PDB entry 8DEJ | electron microscopy, 2.86 A resolution | chains I and M of the 14 polymer chains in the assembly

[Chain I]
Protein: CRISPR-associated protein, CT1133 family
From: Desulfovibrio vulgaris
Reference sequence: Q72WF8 (Q72WF8_DESVH); residue numbers follow UniProt; this construct covers 1-612
Amino-acid sequence (612 residues; numbered 1 to 612; the number before each row is that of its first residue):
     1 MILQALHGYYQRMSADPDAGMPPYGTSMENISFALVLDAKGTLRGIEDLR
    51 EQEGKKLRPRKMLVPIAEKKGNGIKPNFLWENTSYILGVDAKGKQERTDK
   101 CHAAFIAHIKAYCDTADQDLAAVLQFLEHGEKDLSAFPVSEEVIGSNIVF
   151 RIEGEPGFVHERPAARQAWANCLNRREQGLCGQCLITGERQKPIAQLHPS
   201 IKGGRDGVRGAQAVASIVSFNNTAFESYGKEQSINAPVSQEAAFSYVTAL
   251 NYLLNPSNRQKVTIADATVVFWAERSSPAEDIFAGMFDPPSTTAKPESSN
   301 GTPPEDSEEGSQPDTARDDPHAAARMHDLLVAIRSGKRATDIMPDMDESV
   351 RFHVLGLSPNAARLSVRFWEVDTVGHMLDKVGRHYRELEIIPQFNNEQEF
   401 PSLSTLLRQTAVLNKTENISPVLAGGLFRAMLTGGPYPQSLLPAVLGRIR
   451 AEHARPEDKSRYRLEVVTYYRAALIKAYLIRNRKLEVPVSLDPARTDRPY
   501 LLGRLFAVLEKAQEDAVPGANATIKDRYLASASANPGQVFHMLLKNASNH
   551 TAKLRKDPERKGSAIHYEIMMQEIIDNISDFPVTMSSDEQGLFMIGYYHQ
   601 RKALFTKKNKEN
Unresolved in the structure: 1-2, 112-115, 131-139, 291-347, 562, 609-612
What the authors report for this chain:
  - binding site for the 40-nt DNA strand (chain M): Lys55, Lys56, Arg58, Asn72, Lys92, Lys94, Arg205, Phe283, Phe287, Phe394, Arg408, Tyr462, His566, Phe605, Lys607, Lys608
  - binding site for the 48-nt DNA/RNA hybrid strand: Asn72, Gln212

[Chain M]
Molecule: 40-nt DNA strand
Sequence (40 nucleotides; each row starts with the number of its first residue):
     2 CTGGAGGAGTTTTCGCCATGCTCAGACTGGCGAGTTCGCG

[Chain I / chain M interface]
Pairs across the interface (40; chain I residue first):
  Glu53(I) - DC18(M)  hydrogen bond to the base
  Glu53(I) - DA19(M)  hydrogen bond to the base
  Lys55(I) - DC18(M)  base contact
  Lys55(I) - DA19(M)  base contact
  Lys56(I) - DC18(M)  base contact
  Arg58(I) - DC18(M)  base contact
  Lys70(I) - DC15(M)  sugar contact
  Gly71(I) - DT14(M)  base contact
  Asn72(I) - DT13(M)  hydrogen bond to the base
  Asn72(I) - DT14(M)  hydrogen bond to the sugar
  Lys92(I) - DC15(M)  salt bridge to the phosphate
  Lys94(I) - DT14(M)  salt bridge to the phosphate
  Arg97(I) - DT14(M)  sugar contact
  Arg205(I) - DC18(M)  sugar contact
  Arg205(I) - DA19(M)  salt bridge to the phosphate
  Ala213(I) - DG16(M)  sugar contact
  Phe283(I) - DT20(M)  base contact
  Phe287(I) - DT20(M)  base contact
  Phe287(I) - DG21(M)  base contact
  Gln393(I) - DG26(M)  hydrogen bond to the base
  Phe394(I) - DA25(M)  base contact
  Phe394(I) - DG26(M)  stacking on the base
  Asn396(I) - DA25(M)  hydrogen bond to the base
  Arg408(I) - DT23(M)  salt bridge to the phosphate
  Tyr462(I) - DA25(M)  sugar contact
  Tyr462(I) - DG26(M)  hydrogen bond to the phosphate
  Lys511(I) - DC28(M)  hydrogen bond to the base
  Glu559(I) - DG31(M)  base contact
  Arg560(I) - DG31(M)  hydrogen bond to the base
  Ser563(I) - DG30(M)  sugar contact
  His566(I) - DG30(M)  hydrogen bond to the base
  Glu568(I) - DC32(M)  hydrogen bond to the base
  Gln572(I) - DC32(M)  base contact
  Phe605(I) - DA27(M)  stacking on the base
  Phe605(I) - DC28(M)  base contact
  Lys607(I) - DT29(M)  phosphate contact
  Lys607(I) - DG30(M)  hydrogen bond to the base
  Lys608(I) - DA27(M)  phosphate contact
  Lys608(I) - DC28(M)  phosphate contact
  Lys608(I) - DT29(M)  salt bridge to the phosphate
Interface residues without a listed pair, chain I (34 interface residues in all): Gln212, Gln398, Ile565, Ile569, Leu604
Interface residues without a listed pair, chain M (19 interface residues in all): DC22, DC24

[In short]
34 residues of chain I face 19 of chain M across their interface; the contacts include 12 hydrogen bonds, 5
salt bridges and 2 aromatic stacking contacts. Among the polar pairs are Glu53(I)-DC18(M), Glu53(I)-DA19(M)
and Asn72(I)-DT13(M). From the paper: a binding site for the 40-nt DNA strand (chain M) at Lys55(I), Lys56(I)
and Arg58(I) among others; a binding site for the 48-nt DNA/RNA hybrid strand at Asn72(I) and Gln212(I).
Chain I is CRISPR-associated protein, CT1133 family (Desulfovibrio vulgaris) and chain M is a 40-nt DNA
strand; the structure, D. vulgaris type I-C Cascade bound to dsDNA target, was determined by electron
microscopy (same publication as 8DFA, 8DFS, 8DEX and 8DFO).
